Entry 8YMJ (electron microscopy, 6.60 A resolution (low resolution: residue-level contacts below are approximate; hydrogen-bond / salt-bridge calls are withheld)); this record covers chains O and P of the 80 polymer chains in the assembly.

# Chain O (and P)
Molecule: Isoform S of Large envelope protein
Source organism: Hepatitis B virus ayw/China/Tibet127/2002
Notes: chain P of this document is another copy of the same molecule, construct and numbering; everything in this record applies to it too
Reference sequence: Q913A6 (HBSAG_HBVC7), isoform Q913A6-3; residues 1-226 here = UniProt positions 1-226
Amino-acid sequence (226 residues; row label = number of the first residue in the row):
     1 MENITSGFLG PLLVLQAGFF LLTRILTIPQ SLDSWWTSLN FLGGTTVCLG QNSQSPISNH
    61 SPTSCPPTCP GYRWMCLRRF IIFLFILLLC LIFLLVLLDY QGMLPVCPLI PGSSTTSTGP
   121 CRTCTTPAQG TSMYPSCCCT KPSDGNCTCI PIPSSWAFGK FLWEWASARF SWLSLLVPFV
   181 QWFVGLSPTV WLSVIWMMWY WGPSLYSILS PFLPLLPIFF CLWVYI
Cystine bridges: Cys-48/Cys-65, Cys-121/Cys-124, Cys-137/Cys-149, Cys-139/Cys-147

# Interface between chain O and chain P
Contacting residue pairs (19; chain O residue first):
  Gly-7(O) / Tyr-225(P)
  Phe-8(O) / Tyr-225(P)
  Trp-36(O) / Trp-36(P)
  Leu-42(O) / Trp-74(P)
  Gly-43(O) / Leu-49(P)
  Gly-44(O) / Leu-49(P)
  Leu-49(O) / Gly-43(P)
  Leu-49(O) / Gly-44(P)
  Gly-50(O) / Gly-43(P)
  Trp-74(O) / Trp-199(P)
  Val-106(O) / Pro-105(P)
  Cys-107(O) / Cys-107(P)  disulfide
  Pro-151(O) / Ser-136(P)
  Pro-151(O) / Cys-138(P)
  Ile-152(O) / Ser-136(P)
  Pro-217(O) / Leu-15(P)
  Phe-220(O) / Pro-11(P)
  Val-224(O) / Gly-7(P)
  Val-224(O) / Pro-11(P)
Interface residues without a listed pair, chain O (21 interface residues in all): Pro-11, Asn-40, Phe-41, Ser-136, Cys-221
Interface residues without a listed pair, chain P (18 interface residues in all): Leu-42, Thr-45, Cys-137, Pro-151
Disulfides between the chains: Cys-107(O)/Cys-107(P)

# In short
Chain O and chain P form an interface of 21 and 18 residues respectively; the contacts include 1 disulfide
bond.
Both chains are Isoform S of Large envelope protein (Hepatitis B virus ayw/China/Tibet127/2002). Entry 8YMJ
(Cryo-EM structure of Hepatitis B virus surface antigen subviral particle with D2 symmetry) was determined by
electron microscopy (same publication as 8YMK).
